Entry 3LYE (X-ray diffraction, 1.30 A resolution); this record covers chain A.

[Chain A]
Protein: Oxaloacetate acetyl hydrolase
From: Cryphonectria parasitica
Notes: EC 3.7.1.1
Sequence (307 residues; row label = number of the first residue in the row):
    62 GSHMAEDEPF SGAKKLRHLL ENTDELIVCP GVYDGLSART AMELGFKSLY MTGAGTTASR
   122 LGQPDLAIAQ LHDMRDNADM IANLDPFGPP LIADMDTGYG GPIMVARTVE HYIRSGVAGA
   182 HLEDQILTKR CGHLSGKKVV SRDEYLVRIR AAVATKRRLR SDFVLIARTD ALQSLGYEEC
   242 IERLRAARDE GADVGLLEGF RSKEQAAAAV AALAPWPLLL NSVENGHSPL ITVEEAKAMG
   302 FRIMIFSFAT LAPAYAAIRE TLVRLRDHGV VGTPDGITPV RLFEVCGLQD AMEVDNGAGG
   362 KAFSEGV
Unresolved in the structure: 62-68, 190-197, 362-368
Bound ions: Ca2+ site 1 near Phe148 (its only coordinating residue here); Ca2+ site 2: Asp155, Asp157; Ca2+ site 3: Glu285, Asn286
From the paper describing this entry:
  - Ca2+ coordination: Asp155, Asp157, Glu265, Glu285, Asn286, Thr334, Asp336
  - Ca2+ coordination through a water molecule: Asp126, Glu184
  - conformationally variable residues (order/disorder transition): Lys190 to Gly197
  - catalytic residues: Cys192, Glu259 (proposed by the authors, not directly observed)

[In short]
Asp155 and Asp157 form the Ca2+ site 2. Glu285 and Asn286 form the Ca2+ site 3. The paper reports catalytic
residues Cys192 and Glu259; Ca2+ coordination by Asp155, Asp157 and Glu265 among others.
Chain A is Oxaloacetate acetyl hydrolase (Cryphonectria parasitica); the structure, Crystal structure of
oxaloacetate acetylhydrolase, was determined by X-ray diffraction (same publication as 3M0J and 3M0K).
